PDB entry 4NJ8 | X-ray diffraction, 1.60 A resolution | chain A

[Chain A]
Name: Ankyrin repeat and SAM domain-containing protein 3
Organism: Homo sapiens
Notes: fragment: SAM Domain
Reference sequence: Q6ZW76 (ANKS3_HUMAN); residues 2-71 here correspond to UniProt positions 421-490 (UniProt number = residue number + 419)
Amino-acid sequence (71 residues; each row starts with the number of its first residue):
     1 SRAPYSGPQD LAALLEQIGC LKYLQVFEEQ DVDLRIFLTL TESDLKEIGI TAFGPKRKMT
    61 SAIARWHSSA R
Disordered / not traced: 1, 69-71
Sequence notes: expression tag (1); engineered mutation Ala52 (Leu471 in Q6ZW76)
From the paper describing this entry:
  - self-association interface (contacts with another copy of this molecule); pairs are residue here / residue on that copy: Lys22-Asp31 (salt bridge), Asp44-Arg57 (salt bridge), Glu47-Lys56, Ala3, Val32, Ile36, Leu40, Ile48, Phe53, Lys58
  - interface hot spots (mutagenesis) - D31K, I36E, E47K, F53E, K58E: decreased binding to polymerization
  - interface hot spots (mutagenesis) - D31K, I36E, E47K: decreased binding to another copy of this molecule

[Summary]
The paper reports that D31K, I36E and E47K, among others, reduce binding to polymerization; a self-association
interface involving Ala3, Lys22 and Asp31 among others; 5 substitutions were tested in all.
Chain A is Ankyrin repeat and SAM domain-containing protein 3 (Homo sapiens); the structure, Crystal structure
of the human ANKS3 SAM Domain L52A mutant, was determined by X-ray diffraction (same publication as 4NL9).
